4M77 - chains A and G of the 7 polymer chains in the assembly; structure by X-ray diffraction, 3.11 A resolution.

Chain A:
Protein: U6 snRNA-associated Sm-like protein LSm8
From: Saccharomyces cerevisiae
UniProt: P47093 (LSM8_YEAST); numbering as in UniProt (aligned over 1-109)
Amino-acid sequence (109 residues; each row starts with the number of its first residue):
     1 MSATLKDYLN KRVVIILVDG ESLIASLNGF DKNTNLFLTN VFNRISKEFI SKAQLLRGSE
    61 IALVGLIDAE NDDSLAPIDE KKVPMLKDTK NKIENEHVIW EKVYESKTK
Not modelled in the structure: 1-3, 76-92, 104-109
Construct notes: engineered mutation Leu17 (Lys in P47093), Ser22 (Cys in P47093), Leu38 (Ile in P47093), Ser51 (Cys in P47093)
UniProt features mapped onto this chain:
  - mutagenesis: Arg57 (R57A: Reduces affinity for poly-U RNA ends), Lys87 to Lys92 (Decreases binding affinity for U6 snRNA)

Chain G:
Protein: U6 snRNA-associated Sm-like protein LSm4
From: Saccharomyces cerevisiae
UniProt: P40070 (LSM4_YEAST); residue numbers follow UniProt; this construct covers 1-93
Amino-acid sequence (93 residues; row label = number of the first residue in the row):
     1 MLPLYLLTNA KGQQMQIELK NGEIIQGILT NVDNWMNLTL SNVTEYSEES AINSEDNAES
    61 SKAVKLNEIY IRGTFIKFIK LQDNIIDKVK QQI
Not modelled in the structure: 48-63, 87-93
UniProt features mapped onto this chain:
  - mutagenesis: Arg72 (R72A: Slightly reduces affinity for poly-U RNA ends)

How chain A and chain G interact:
Pairs across the interface - 26 pairs, chain A then chain G:
  Asn28(A) - Met1(G)
  Gly29(A) - Met1(G)
  Phe30(A) - Pro3(G)
  Asp31(A) - Pro3(G)
  Asn35(A) - Pro3(G)
  Phe37(A) - Leu6(G)  hydrophobic
  Ile50(A) - Phe78(G)  hydrophobic
  Ile50(A) - Lys80(G)
  Lys52(A) - Asp83(G)
  Ala53(A) - Leu81(G)  hydrogen bond (backbone-backbone)
  Gln54(A) - Phe78(G)
  Gln54(A) - Ile79(G)
  Leu55(A) - Pro3(G)
  Leu55(A) - Leu7(G)  hydrophobic
  Leu55(A) - Met36(G)  hydrophobic
  Leu55(A) - Phe78(G)
  Leu55(A) - Ile79(G)  hydrogen bond (backbone-backbone)
  Leu56(A) - Lys77(G)
  Leu56(A) - Phe78(G)  hydrophobic
  Arg57(A) - Met36(G)  hydrogen bond
  Arg57(A) - Gly73(G)  hydrogen bond (side chain-backbone)
  Arg57(A) - Thr74(G)
  Arg57(A) - Ile76(G)
  Arg57(A) - Lys77(G)  hydrogen bond (backbone-backbone)
  Glu60(A) - Lys20(G)  salt bridge
  Glu60(A) - Lys77(G)
Also at the interface, not in a pair above, chain A (16 interface residues in all): Ser51, Ser59
Also at the interface, not in a pair above, chain G (19 interface residues in all): Leu2, Trp35, Gln82, Ile85

In short:
The interface between chain A and chain G involves 16 residues on one side and 19 on the other; the contacts
include 5 hydrogen bonds and 1 salt bridge. Polar pairs include Glu60(A)-Lys20(G), Arg57(A)-Met36(G) and
Arg57(A)-Gly73(G).
Chain A is U6 snRNA-associated Sm-like protein LSm8 and chain G is U6 snRNA-associated Sm-like protein LSm4,
both from Saccharomyces cerevisiae; the structure, Crystal structure of Lsm2-8 complex, space group I212121,
was determined by X-ray diffraction, deposited together with 4M78, 4M7A, 4M7D and 4M75.
